PDB entry 7CR2 | electron microscopy, 3.20 A resolution | chains A and B of the 4 polymer chains in the assembly

== Chain A (and B) ==
Molecule: Potassium voltage-gated channel subfamily KQT member 2
Source organism: Homo sapiens
Notes: chain B of this document is another copy of the same molecule, construct and numbering; everything in this record applies to it too
UniProt: O43526 (KCNQ2_HUMAN); residues 64-702 here = UniProt positions 64-702
Sequence (656 residues; row label = number of the first residue in the row):
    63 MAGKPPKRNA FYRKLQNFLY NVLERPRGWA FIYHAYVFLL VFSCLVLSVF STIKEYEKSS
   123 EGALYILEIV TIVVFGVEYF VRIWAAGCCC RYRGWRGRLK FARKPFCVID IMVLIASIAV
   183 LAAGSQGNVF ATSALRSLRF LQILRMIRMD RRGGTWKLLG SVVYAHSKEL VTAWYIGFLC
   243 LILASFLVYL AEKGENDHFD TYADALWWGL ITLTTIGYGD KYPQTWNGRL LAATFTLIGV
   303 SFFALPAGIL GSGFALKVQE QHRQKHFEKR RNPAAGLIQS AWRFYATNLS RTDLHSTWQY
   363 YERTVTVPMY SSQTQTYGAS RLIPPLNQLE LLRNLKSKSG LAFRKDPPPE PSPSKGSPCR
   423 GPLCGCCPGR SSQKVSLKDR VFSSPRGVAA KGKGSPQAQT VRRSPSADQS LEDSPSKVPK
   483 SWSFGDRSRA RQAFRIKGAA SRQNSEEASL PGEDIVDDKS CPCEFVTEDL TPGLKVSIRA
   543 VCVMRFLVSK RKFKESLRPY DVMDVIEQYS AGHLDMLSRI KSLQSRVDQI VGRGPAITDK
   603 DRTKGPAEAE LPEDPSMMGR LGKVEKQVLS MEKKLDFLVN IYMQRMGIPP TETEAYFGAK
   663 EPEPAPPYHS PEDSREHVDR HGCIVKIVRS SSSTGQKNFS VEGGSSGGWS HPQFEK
Disordered / not traced: 63-69, 185-194, 331-718
Differences from the reference sequence: initiating methionine (63); expression tag (703-718)
Small-molecule neighbours:
  - Retigabine, Ezogabine (FBX; ethyl N-[2-azanyl-4-[(4-fluorophenyl)methylamino]phenyl]carbamate), molecule 1: Trp236, Phe240, Leu243, Phe305, Pro308, Leu312
  - Retigabine, Ezogabine (FBX), molecule 2: Leu299, Ile300, Ser303, Phe304
What the authors report for this chain:
  - binding site for Retigabine, Ezogabine: Trp236, Phe240, Leu243, Leu299, Ile300, Ser303, Phe304, Phe305
  - conformationally variable residues (side-chain flip): Trp236

== Interface between chain A and chain B ==
Residue-residue contacts (48):
  Val111(A) - Leu268(B)  hydrophobic
  Thr114(A) - Thr263(B)
  Thr114(A) - Tyr264(B)
  Thr114(A) - Ala265(B)
  Arg201(A) - Phe248(B)
  Arg201(A) - Tyr264(B)
  Met208(A) - Tyr237(B)
  Ile209(A) - Tyr237(B)
  Asp212(A) - Tyr237(B)  hydrogen bond
  Thr217(A) - Thr234(B)
  Thr217(A) - Tyr237(B)
  Leu220(A) - Thr234(B)
  Leu221(A) - Ile238(B)  hydrophobic
  Leu221(A) - Phe304(B)  hydrophobic
  Ala265(A) - Trp288(B)
  Asp266(A) - Trp288(B)
  Asp266(A) - Arg291(B)  salt bridge
  Trp269(A) - Arg291(B)
  Leu272(A) - Ala295(B)  hydrophobic
  Leu272(A) - Leu299(B)  hydrophobic
  Thr276(A) - Thr277(B)
  Thr277(A) - Thr277(B)
  Ile278(A) - Thr274(B)
  Ile278(A) - Ile278(B)
  Ile278(A) - Gly279(B)
  Ile278(A) - Thr298(B)
  Gly279(A) - Gly279(B)
  Tyr280(A) - Trp270(B)  hydrogen bond
  Tyr280(A) - Thr274(B)
  Tyr280(A) - Tyr280(B)
  Tyr280(A) - Gly281(B)
  Tyr280(A) - Lys283(B)
  Asp282(A) - Tyr284(B)
  Phe305(A) - Leu299(B)  hydrophobic
  Ala309(A) - Ser303(B)
  Ala309(A) - Leu307(B)
  Gly313(A) - Leu307(B)
  Gly313(A) - Ile311(B)
  Ser314(A) - Ser314(B)  hydrogen bond
  Phe316(A) - Glu231(B)
  Phe316(A) - Leu307(B)  hydrophobic
  Phe316(A) - Ile311(B)  hydrophobic
  Ala317(A) - Ser314(B)
  Leu318(A) - Leu318(B)  hydrophobic
  Val320(A) - Ala227(B)
  Val320(A) - His228(B)
  Val320(A) - Glu231(B)
  Gln321(A) - Glu322(B)  hydrogen bond
Interface residues without a listed pair, chain A (35 interface residues in all): Phe104, Leu107, Ile115, Trp218, Lys283, Leu312, Arg325
Interface residues without a listed pair, chain B (40 interface residues in all): Lys230, Phe240, Ile244, Pro285, Val302, Ala306, Gly310, Gly315

== Summary ==
35 residues of chain A and 40 residues of chain B are in contact, with 4 hydrogen bonds and 1 salt bridge.
Polar contacts include Asp266(A)-Arg291(B), Asp212(A)-Tyr237(B) and Tyr280(A)-Trp270(B). Ligands of chain A:
Retigabine, Ezogabine. The paper reports a binding site for Retigabine, Ezogabine at Trp236(A), Phe240(A) and
Leu243(A) among others; conformational variability at Trp236(A).
Chain A and chain B are both Potassium voltage-gated channel subfamily KQT member 2 (Homo sapiens); the
structure, human KCNQ2 in complex with retigabine, was determined by electron microscopy (same publication as
7CR0, 7CR1, 7CR3, 7CR4 and 7CR7).
